Entry 8IA8 (electron microscopy, 2.86 A resolution); this record covers chains L and A of the 6 polymer chains in the assembly.

# Chain L
Name: Ala-ser-lys-leu-gly-leu-ala-arg
Organism: Homo sapiens
Sequence (15 residues; row label = number of the first residue in the row):
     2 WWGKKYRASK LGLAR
Disordered / not traced: 2-8

# Chain A
Name: C3a anaphylatoxin chemotactic receptor
Organism: Homo sapiens
UniProtKB: Q16581 (C3AR_HUMAN); numbering as in UniProt (aligned over 1-482)
Sequence (482 residues; row label = number of the first residue in the row):
     1 MASFSAETNS TDLLSQPWNE PPVILSMVIL SLTFLLGLPG NGLVLWVAGL KMQRTVNTIW
    61 FLHLTLADLL CCLSLPFSLA HLALQGQWPY GRFLCKLIPS IIVLNMFASV FLLTAISLDR
   121 CLVVFKPIWC QNHRNVGMAC SICGCIWVVA FVMCIPVFVY REIFTTDNHN RCGYKFGLSS
   181 SLDYPDFYGD PLENRSLENI VQPPGEMNDR LDPSSFQTND HPWTVPTVFQ PQTFQRPSAD
   241 SLPRGSARLT SQNLYSNVFK PADVVSPKIP SGFPIEDHET SPLDNSDAFL STHLKLFPSA
   301 SSNSFYESEL PQGFQDYYNL GQFTDDDQVP TPLVAITITR LVVGFLLPSV IMIACYSFIV
   361 FRMQRGRFAK SQSKTFRVAV VVVAVFLVCW TPYHIFGVLS LLTDPETPLG KTLMSWDHVC
   421 IALASANSCF NPFLYALLGK DFRKKARQSI QGILEAAFSE ELTRSTHCPS NNVISERNST
   481 TV
Disordered / not traced: 1-17, 178-328, 455-482
Cystine bridges: Cys95-Cys172
UniProt features mapped onto this chain:
  - modified residue: Tyr174 (Sulfotyrosine), Tyr184 (Sulfotyrosine), Tyr318 (Sulfotyrosine), Ser459 (Phosphoserine), Thr463 (Phosphothreonine)
  - glycosylation: Asn9 (N-linked (GlcNAc...) asparagine), Asn194 (N-linked (GlcNAc...) asparagine), Ser266 (O-linked (GalNAc...) serine)

# Chain L / chain A interface
Contacting residue pairs - 22 pairs, chain L then chain A:
  Ala9(L) - Phe164(A)
  Ala9(L) - Arg171(A)
  Ser10(L) - Arg171(A)
  Ser10(L) - Gly173(A)
  Lys11(L) - Gly86(A)
  Lys11(L) - Arg171(A)
  Leu12(L) - His81(A)
  Leu12(L) - Tyr174(A)  hydrophobic
  Gly13(L) - Arg161(A)
  Leu14(L) - Ile98(A)  hydrophobic
  Leu14(L) - Pro99(A)
  Leu14(L) - Arg161(A)
  Ala15(L) - Ile102(A)  hydrophobic
  Ala15(L) - Val103(A)
  Ala15(L) - Met106(A)  hydrophobic
  Arg16(L) - Arg340(A)  hydrogen bond (backbone-side chain)
  Arg16(L) - Tyr393(A)  hydrogen bond (side chain-backbone)
  Arg16(L) - Phe396(A)  hydrogen bond (side chain-backbone)
  Arg16(L) - Gly397(A)
  Arg16(L) - Asp417(A)  salt bridge
  Arg16(L) - Cys420(A)
  Arg16(L) - Ile421(A)
Interface residues without a listed pair, chain A (23 interface residues in all): Ser78, Gln85, Thr166, His394

# Overview
Chain L and chain A form an interface of 8 and 23 residues respectively, with 3 hydrogen bonds and 1 salt
bridge. Polar pairs include Arg16(L)-Asp417(A), Arg16(L)-Arg340(A) and Arg16(L)-Tyr393(A).
Here chain L is Ala-ser-lys-leu-gly-leu-ala-arg and chain A is C3a anaphylatoxin chemotactic receptor, both
from Homo sapiens. Entry 8IA8 (Cryo-EM structure of C3aR-Gi-scFv16 bound with E7 peptide) was determined by
electron microscopy.
